Entry 5J28 (X-ray diffraction, 2.00 A resolution); this record covers chains A and C.

Chain A:
Name: Serine/threonine-protein phosphatase PP1-gamma catalytic subunit
From: Homo sapiens
Notes: EC 3.1.3.16
Reference sequence: P36873 (PP1G_HUMAN); residue numbers follow UniProt; this construct covers 7-308
Sequence (305 residues; row label = number of the first residue in the row):
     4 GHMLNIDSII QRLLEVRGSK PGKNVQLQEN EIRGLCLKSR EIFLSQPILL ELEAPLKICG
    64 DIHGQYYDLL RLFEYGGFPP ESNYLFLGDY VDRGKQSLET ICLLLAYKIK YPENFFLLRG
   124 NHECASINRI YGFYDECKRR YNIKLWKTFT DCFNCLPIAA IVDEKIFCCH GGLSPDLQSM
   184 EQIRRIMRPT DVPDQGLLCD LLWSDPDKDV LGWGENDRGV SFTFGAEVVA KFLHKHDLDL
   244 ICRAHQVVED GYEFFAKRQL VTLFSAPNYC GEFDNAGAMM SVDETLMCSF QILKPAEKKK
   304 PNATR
Unresolved in the structure: 4-6, 300-308
Construct notes: expression tag (4-6)
Bound ions: Na+: E54, E167
Residues lining bound ligands: malonate ion (MLI): D64, H66, D92, H125, R221, H248, Q249, V250, F267, Y272
UniProt features mapped onto this chain:
  - active site: H125 (Proton donor)
  - binding site (Mn(2+)): D64, H66, D92, N124, H173, H248
  - site: C273 (Inhibition by microcystin toxin binding)
  - modified residue: T307 (Phosphothreonine)
  - mutagenesis: P50 (P50R: Promotes SMP complex formation), H125 (H125A: Loss of activity), C273 (C273A/S/L: Abolishes interaction with microcystin toxin)
What the authors report for this chain:
  - mutagenesis - R20Q (K_D_ = 2239 +/- 124 nM): decreased binding to Antigen KI-67 (chain C)
  - mutagenesis - R20Q: decreased localization
  - specificity-determining residues: R20
  - contacts within the chain: R20-E77 (salt bridge), R20-F81 (cation-pi contact)
  - mutagenesis - R20Q: abolished co-localization with Antigen KI-67 (chain C)

Chain C:
Name: Antigen KI-67
From: Homo sapiens
Reference sequence: P46013 (KI67_HUMAN); numbering as in UniProt (aligned over 496-536)
Sequence (46 residues; numbered 491 to 536; the number before each row is that of its first residue):
   491 GAMGYSEGIP LKRRRVSFGG HLRPELFDEN LPPNMPLKRG EAPTKR
Unresolved in the structure: 491-502, 536
Construct notes: expression tag (491-495); engineered mutation M525 (Thr in P46013)
UniProt features mapped onto this chain:
  - mutagenesis: V506 to F508 (Abolihed binding with PPP1CC; induces a slight delay in MKI67 enrichment on chromosomes)
What the authors report for this chain:
  - post-translational modification sites: S507

Chain A / chain C interface:
Pairs across the interface (61):
  R20(A) - P522(C)
  R20(A) - P523(C)
  R20(A) - N524(C)  hydrogen bond (backbone-backbone)
  G21(A) - P522(C)
  G21(A) - N524(C)
  S22(A) - P522(C)
  S22(A) - P523(C)
  P24(A) - E519(C)
  P24(A) - N520(C)
  P24(A) - L521(C)
  Y70(A) - P523(C)  hydrophobic
  D71(A) - F517(C)
  L73(A) - P523(C)  hydrophobic
  R74(A) - E515(C)
  R74(A) - F517(C)
  R74(A) - D518(C)
  R74(A) - E519(C)  hydrogen bond (side chain-backbone)
  R74(A) - L521(C)  hydrogen bond (side chain-backbone)
  R74(A) - P523(C)
  E77(A) - E515(C)
  E77(A) - P523(C)
  Y78(A) - R513(C)  hydrogen bond (side chain-backbone)
  Y78(A) - E515(C)
  Y78(A) - G530(C)
  Y78(A) - E531(C)  hydrogen bond (side chain-backbone)
  K168(A) - R504(C)
  I169(A) - V506(C)  hydrophobic
  D242(A) - R505(C)
  D242(A) - V506(C)  hydrogen bond (side chain-backbone)
  L243(A) - F508(C)  hydrophobic
  F257(A) - F508(C)  hydrophobic
  R261(A) - F508(C)
  P270(A) - F517(C)  hydrophobic
  N271(A) - E519(C)  hydrogen bond
  S284(A) - P533(C)
  T288(A) - R505(C)
  L289(A) - R505(C)
  L289(A) - V506(C)
  L289(A) - S507(C)  hydrogen bond (backbone-backbone)
  M290(A) - S507(C)
  M290(A) - G509(C)
  C291(A) - S507(C)  hydrogen bond (backbone-backbone)
  C291(A) - F508(C)
  C291(A) - G509(C)  hydrogen bond (backbone-backbone)
  S292(A) - L512(C)
  F293(A) - L512(C)
  Q294(A) - L512(C)
  Q294(A) - E531(C)
  Q294(A) - P533(C)
  I295(A) - P514(C)
  I295(A) - E515(C)  hydrogen bond (backbone-backbone)
  L296(A) - E515(C)
  L296(A) - F517(C)  hydrophobic
  K297(A) - P514(C)
  K297(A) - E515(C)  hydrogen bond (backbone-backbone)
  K297(A) - L516(C)
  K297(A) - F517(C)  hydrogen bond (backbone-backbone)
  P298(A) - L516(C)
  P298(A) - F517(C)
  A299(A) - L516(C)
  A299(A) - F517(C)  hydrogen bond (backbone-backbone)
Other interface residues (no listed pair), chain A (36 interface residues in all): V19, K23, K60, Y255, D286
Other interface residues (no listed pair), chain C (27 interface residues in all): H511, P526, L527, A532, K535
From the paper, about this interface:
  - interface residues, chain A: R74(A), Y78(A), Q294(A)
  - interface residues, chain C: R503(C), R505(C), E515(C), F517(C), P523(C)

In short:
36 residues of chain A face 27 of chain C across their interface, with 14 hydrogen bonds. Polar contacts
include R74(A)-E519(C), R74(A)-L521(C) and Y78(A)-R513(C). Bound to chain A: malonate ion. From the paper:
R20Q of chain A reduces binding to Antigen KI-67 (chain C); interface residues R74(A), Y78(A) and R503(C)
among others.
Chain A is Serine/threonine-protein phosphatase PP1-gamma catalytic subunit and chain C is Antigen KI-67, both
from Homo sapiens; the structure, Ki67-PP1g (protein phosphatase 1, gamma isoform) holoenzyme complex, was
determined by X-ray diffraction, deposited together with 5INB and 5IOH.
